8WH8 - chains E and I of the 11 polymer chains in the assembly; structure by electron microscopy, 3.60 A resolution.

[Chain E]
Name: Histone H3.1
From: Arabidopsis thaliana
UniProt: P59226 (H31_ARATH); residues 0-135 here correspond to UniProt positions 1-136 (UniProt number = residue number + 1)
Amino-acid sequence (136 residues; row label = number of the first residue in the row; numbering starts at 0):
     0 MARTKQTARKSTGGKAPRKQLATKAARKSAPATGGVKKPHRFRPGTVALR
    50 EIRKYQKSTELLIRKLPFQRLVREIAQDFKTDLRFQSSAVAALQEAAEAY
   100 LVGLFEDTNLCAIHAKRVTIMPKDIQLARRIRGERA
Not modelled in the structure: 0-49, 135
UniProt features mapped onto this chain:
  - site: Lys14 (Not N6-methylated), Lys27 (Not N6-acetylated), Ala31 (Recognition by ATXR5 and ATXR6), Lys36 (Not N6-acetylated)
  - modified residue: Lys4 (N6,N6,N6-trimethyllysine), Lys9 (N6,N6,N6-trimethyllysine), Ser10 (Phosphoserine), Thr11 (Phosphothreonine), Lys14 (N6-acetyllysine), Lys18 (N6-acetyllysine), Lys23 (N6-acetyllysine), Lys27 (N6,N6,N6-trimethyllysine), Ser28 (Phosphoserine), Lys36 (N6,N6,N6-trimethyllysine)

[Chain I]
Molecule: sense strand (147-nt DNA)
Sequence (147 nucleotides; numbered 1 to 147; the number before each row is that of its first residue):
     1 ATCGAGAATCCCGGTGCCGAGGCCGCTCAATTGGTCGTAGACAGCTCTAG
    51 CACCGCTTAAACGCACGTACGCGCTGTCCCCCGCGTTTAACCGCCCAAGG
   101 GGATTACTCCCTAGTCTCCAGGCACGTGTCAGATATATACATCCGAT
Not modelled in the structure: 1-9, 135-147

[Interface between chain E and chain I]
Contacting residue pairs (13; chain E residue first):
  Arg63(E) with DA60(I), sugar contact
  Arg72(E) with DC51(I), salt bridge to the phosphate
  Arg83(E) with DC51(I), phosphate contact
  Phe84(E) with DC51(I), phosphate contact
  Gln85(E) with DG50(I), phosphate contact
  Ser86(E) with DG50(I), phosphate contact
  Arg116(E) with DG71(I), phosphate contact; DC72(I), phosphate contact
  Val117(E) with DG71(I), hydrogen bond to the phosphate
  Thr118(E) with DC70(I), phosphate contact; DG71(I), hydrogen bond to the phosphate
  Met120(E) with DG71(I), phosphate contact; DC72(I), phosphate contact
Other interface residues (no listed pair), chain I (7 interface residues in all): DA61

[In short]
Chain E and chain I form an interface of 10 and 7 residues respectively, with 2 hydrogen bonds and 1 salt
bridge. Among the polar pairs are Val117(E)-DG71(I), Thr118(E)-DG71(I) and Arg72(E)-DC51(I).
Here chain E is Histone H3.1 (Arabidopsis thaliana) and chain I is sense strand (147-nt DNA). Entry 8WH8
(Structure of DDM1-nucleosome complex in ADP state) was determined by electron microscopy together with 8WH5,
8WH9, 8WHA and 8WHB from the same study.
